8E8A - chains A and P of the 3 polymer chains in the assembly; structure by X-ray diffraction, 1.80 A resolution.

[Chain A]
Name: DNA polymerase eta
Organism: Homo sapiens
Notes: EC 2.7.7.7
UniProtKB: Q9Y253 (POLH_HUMAN); numbering as in UniProt (aligned over 1-432)
Sequence (435 residues; row label = number of the first residue in the row; numbers below 1 keep their minus sign (Gly-2 is residue -2)):
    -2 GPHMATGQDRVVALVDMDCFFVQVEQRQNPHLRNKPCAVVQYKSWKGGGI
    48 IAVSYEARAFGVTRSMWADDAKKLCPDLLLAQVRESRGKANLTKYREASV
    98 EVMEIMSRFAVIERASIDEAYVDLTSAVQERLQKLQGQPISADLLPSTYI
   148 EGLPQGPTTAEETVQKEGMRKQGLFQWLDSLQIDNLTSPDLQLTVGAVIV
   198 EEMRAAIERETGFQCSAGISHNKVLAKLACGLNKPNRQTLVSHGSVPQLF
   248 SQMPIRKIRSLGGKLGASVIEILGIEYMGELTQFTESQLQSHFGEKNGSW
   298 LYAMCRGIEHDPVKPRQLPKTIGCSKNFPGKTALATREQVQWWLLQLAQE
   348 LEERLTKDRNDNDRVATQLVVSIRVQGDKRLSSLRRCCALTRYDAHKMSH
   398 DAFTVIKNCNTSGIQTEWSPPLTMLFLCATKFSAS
Disordered / not traced: 154-161, 411-412
Construct notes: expression tag (-2 to 0)
Curated features (UniProtKB/Swiss-Prot):
  - binding site (Mg(2+)): Asp13, Met14, Asp115, Glu116
  - binding site (Mn(2+)): Asp13, Met14, Asp115, Glu116
  - binding site (a 2'-deoxyribonucleoside 5'-triphosphate): Arg61
  - natural variant: Val37 (deletion: In XPV), Leu75 (deletion: In XPV), Arg93 (R93P: In XPV), Arg111 (R111H: In XPV), Thr122 (T122P: In XPV), Gly153 (G153D: In a breast cancer sample), Thr191 (T191P: In XPV), Gly263 (G263V: In XPV), Val266 (V266D: In XPV), Gly295 (G295R: In XPV), Arg361 (R361S: In XPV)
  - mutagenesis: Tyr52 (Y52A/F: Reduces DNA polymerase activity; Y52E: Reduces DNA polymerase activity. Increases fidelity of replication and reduces translesion bypass), Arg61 (R61A: Reduces enzymatic activity by two-thirds), Ser62 (S62G: Increased DNA polymerase activity and translesion bypass compared to wild-type), Ala68 (A68S/V: Severe reduction in thymine dimer translesion bypass), Asn324 to Pro326 (Reduces binding to chromatin and to monoubiquitinated PCNA. Abolishes binding to monoubiquitinated PCNA; when associated with 705-E--H-713 Del)
From the paper describing this entry:
  - binding site for the 8-nt DNA strand (chain P): Arg61
  - mutagenesis - S113A (3-fold): decreased catalytic activity on dN primer end

[Chain P]
Molecule: 8-nt DNA strand
Sequence (8 nucleotides; row label = number of the first residue in the row):
     2 AGCGTCAT

[Interface between chain A and chain P]
Pairs across the interface - 21 pairs, chain A then chain P:
  Arg61(A) with DT9(P), base contact
  Lys224(A) with DT9(P), salt bridge to the phosphate
  Ile255(A) with DA8(P), phosphate contact
  Arg256(A) with DA8(P), phosphate contact
  Ser257(A) with DC7(P), phosphate contact; DA8(P), hydrogen bond to the phosphate
  Leu258(A) with DA8(P), phosphate contact
  Gly259(A) with DA8(P), hydrogen bond to the phosphate
  Gly260(A) with DC7(P), phosphate contact; DA8(P), hydrogen bond to the phosphate
  Lys261(A) with DT6(P), salt bridge to the phosphate; DC7(P), hydrogen bond to the phosphate
  Leu262(A) with DC7(P), hydrogen bond to the phosphate
  Arg377(A) with DG5(P), salt bridge to the phosphate
  Leu381(A) with DC4(P), phosphate contact
  Arg382(A) with DG3(P), sugar contact; DC4(P), hydrogen bond to the phosphate; DG5(P), hydrogen bond to the base
  Arg383(A) with DG3(P), hydrogen bond to the phosphate; DC4(P), salt bridge to the phosphate
  Cys384(A) with DG3(P), hydrogen bond to the phosphate
Other interface residues (no listed pair), chain A (18 interface residues in all): Asp115, Glu116, Ser379

[In short]
18 residues of chain A face 7 of chain P across their interface; the contacts include 9 hydrogen bonds and 4
salt bridges. Among the polar pairs are Arg382(A)-DG5(P), Ser257(A)-DA8(P) and Gly259(A)-DA8(P). The paper
reports a binding site for the 8-nt DNA strand (chain P) at Arg61(A); S113A of chain A reduces catalytic
activity on dN primer end.
Chain A is DNA polymerase eta (Homo sapiens) and chain P is an 8-nt DNA strand; the structure, Human DNA
polymerase eta-DNA-dT-ended primer binary complex, was determined by X-ray diffraction (same publication as
8E85, 8E86, 8E87, 8E88, 8E89, 8E8B and 8 further entries).
